Entry 6NYY (electron microscopy, 3.00 A resolution); this record covers chains D and E of the 10 polymer chains in the assembly.

== Chain D (and E) ==
Name: AFG3-like protein 2
From: Homo sapiens
Notes: EC 3.4.24.-; chain E of this document is another copy of the same molecule, construct and numbering; everything in this record applies to it too
UniProtKB: Q9Y4W6 (AFG32_HUMAN); residue numbers follow UniProt; this construct covers 272-797
Amino-acid sequence (529 residues; row label = number of the first residue in the row):
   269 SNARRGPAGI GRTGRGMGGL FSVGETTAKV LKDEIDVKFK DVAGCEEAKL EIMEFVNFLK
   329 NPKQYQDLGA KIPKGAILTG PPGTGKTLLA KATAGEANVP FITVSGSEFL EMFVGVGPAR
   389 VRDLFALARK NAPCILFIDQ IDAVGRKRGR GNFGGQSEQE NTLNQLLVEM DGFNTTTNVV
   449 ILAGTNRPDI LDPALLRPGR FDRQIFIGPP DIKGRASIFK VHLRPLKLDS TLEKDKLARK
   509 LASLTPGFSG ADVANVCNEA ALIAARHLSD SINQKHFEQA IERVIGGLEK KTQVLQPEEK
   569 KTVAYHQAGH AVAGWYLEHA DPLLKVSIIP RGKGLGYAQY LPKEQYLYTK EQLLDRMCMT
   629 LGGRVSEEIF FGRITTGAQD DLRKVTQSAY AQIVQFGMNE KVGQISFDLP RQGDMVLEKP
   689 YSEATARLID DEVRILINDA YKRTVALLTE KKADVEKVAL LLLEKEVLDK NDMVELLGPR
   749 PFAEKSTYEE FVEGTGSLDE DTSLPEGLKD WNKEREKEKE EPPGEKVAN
Not modelled in the structure: 269-288, 780-797 (chain E: 269-288, 597-604, 764-797)
Construct notes: expression tag (269-271); conflict Gln-408 (Glu in Q9Y4W6), Gln-575 (Glu in Q9Y4W6)
Swiss-Prot annotation at these positions:
  - binding site (ATP): Val-310, Ala-311, Thr-352, Gly-353, Lys-354, Thr-355, Leu-356, His-490
  - binding site (Zn(2+)): His-574, His-578, Asp-649
Metal / ion sites: Mg2+: Thr-355 (together with AMP-PNP); Zn2+: His-574, His-578, Asp-649 (shared with 1 residue of chain J)
Small-molecule neighbours:
  - AMP-PNP (ANP; phosphoaminophosphonic acid-adenylate ester), molecule 1: Asp-309, Val-310, Ala-311, Cys-313, Pro-349, Pro-350, Gly-351, Thr-352, Gly-353, Lys-354, Thr-355, Leu-356, Gln-408, Asn-454, Ile-486, Val-489, His-490, Gly-518, Ala-519, Ala-522
  - AMP-PNP (ANP), molecule 2: Leu-435, Asp-439, Arg-465, Arg-468
What the authors report for this chain:
  - binding site for Substrate: Phe-381, Phe-421
  - mutagenesis - M380K, F381A, R416A: abolished catalytic activity
  - mutagenesis - L299A, F381A, W779R: unchanged catalytic activity (ATP hydrolysis)
  - mutagenesis - M380V: increased catalytic activity (ATP hydrolysis)
  - mutagenesis - F289A, L299A, M380V, F421A, M683A, W779R: decreased catalytic activity
  - mutagenesis - F421A: unchanged catalytic activity (ATPase activity)
  - mutagenesis - L299A, M683A: unchanged catalytic activity (peptide cleavage rate)
  - mutagenesis - F289A: unchanged catalytic activity on ATPase rate
  - binding site for AMP-PNP: Arg-465, Arg-468
  - contacts within the chain: Lys-328/Trp-779
  - disease-associated variants - R468C: abolished catalytic activity (ATP hydrolysis)
  - disease-associated variants - N432T, R468C, M666R: abolished catalytic activity
  - disease-associated variants - R468C: decreased stability in response to recovery of AFG3L2 hexamers
  - mutagenesis - K354A: decreased stability in response to recovery of AFG3L2 hexamers
  - mutagenesis - R416A: decreased catalytic activity (ATPase activity)
  - disease-associated variants - N432T: unchanged binding to ATP
  - disease-associated variants - N432T: decreased stability in response to AFG3L2 oligomers
  - disease-associated variants - M666R, E691K: decreased stability
  - disease-associated variants - M666R: abolished stability in response to hexamer recovery
  - disease-associated variants - P688T: decreased stability in response to hexamer recovery
  - disease-associated variants - A572T, P688T: decreased catalytic activity
  - disease-associated variants - P688T: decreased stability in response to AFG3L2 oligomer
  - disease-associated variants - T654I, M666T, M666V, G671E, G671R, S674L, Y689H, Y689N, A694E, E700K, R702Q: decreased stability (proposed by the authors, not directly observed)
  - disease-associated variants - A572T: decreased catalytic activity (ATP hydrolysis)
  - disease-associated variants - A572T: unchanged stability in response to hexamer recovery
  - specificity-determining residues: Val-571, Leu-603, Leu-615, Gly-645
  - binding site for Substrate: Tyr-614, Tyr-616
  - disease-associated variants - Y616C: increased catalytic activity
  - disease-associated variants - Y616C: increased catalytic activity on ATPase
  - disease-associated variants - Y616C: decreased stability in response to complex stability
  - disease-associated variants - Y616C: increased catalytic activity (ATP-independent peptidase activity)
  - self-association interface (contacts with another copy of this molecule): Gly-671, Phe-750 to Trp-779
  - disease-associated variants - N432T: decreased catalytic activity on ATPase rate

== How chain D and chain E interact ==
Residue-residue contacts (153):
  Lys-297(D) / Asn-442(E)  hydrogen bond
  Leu-299(D) / Phe-441(E)  hydrophobic
  Ile-303(D) / Phe-441(E)  hydrophobic
  Pro-350(D) / Arg-465(E)
  Gly-351(D) / Arg-465(E)
  Thr-355(D) / Gly-440(E)
  Thr-355(D) / Phe-441(E)
  Ala-358(D) / Phe-441(E)
  Lys-359(D) / Gly-440(E)  hydrogen bond (side chain-backbone)
  Lys-359(D) / Phe-441(E)
  Phe-369(D) / Phe-441(E)  hydrophobic
  Thr-371(D) / Phe-441(E)
  Ser-373(D) / Gln-433(E)
  Ser-373(D) / Val-436(E)
  Ser-375(D) / Pro-386(E)
  Ser-375(D) / Arg-390(E)  hydrogen bond (backbone-side chain)
  Ser-375(D) / Asn-429(E)  hydrogen bond (side chain-backbone)
  Ser-375(D) / Asn-432(E)
  Ser-375(D) / Gln-433(E)
  Glu-376(D) / Arg-390(E)
  Glu-376(D) / Gln-433(E)
  Leu-378(D) / Gly-383(E)
  Glu-379(D) / Val-382(E)
  Glu-379(D) / Ala-387(E)
  Met-380(D) / Val-291(E)
  Met-380(D) / Phe-381(E)  hydrophobic
  Met-380(D) / Val-382(E)  hydrogen bond (backbone-backbone)
  Met-380(D) / Val-384(E)  hydrophobic
  Phe-405(D) / Phe-441(E)  hydrophobic
  Asp-407(D) / Val-436(E)
  Gln-408(D) / Asn-432(E)
  Gln-408(D) / Val-436(E)
  Ala-411(D) / Asn-429(E)
  Arg-414(D) / Arg-418(E)
  Arg-414(D) / Gly-419(E)
  Arg-414(D) / Glu-428(E)  salt bridge
  Phe-421(D) / Gly-422(E)
  Asn-454(D) / Arg-416(E)
  Arg-455(D) / Arg-416(E)
  Arg-455(D) / Gly-417(E)  hydrogen bond (side chain-backbone)
  Arg-455(D) / Glu-428(E)  salt bridge
  Arg-455(D) / Asn-432(E)
  Pro-493(D) / Gly-337(E)
  Leu-494(D) / Leu-336(E)
  Leu-494(D) / Gly-337(E)
  Lys-495(D) / Asp-335(E)
  Lys-495(D) / Leu-336(E)  hydrogen bond (backbone-backbone)
  Ala-519(D) / Arg-465(E)
  Ala-519(D) / Pro-466(E)
  Asp-520(D) / Pro-466(E)
  Asn-523(D) / Pro-466(E)
  Asn-523(D) / Asp-470(E)  hydrogen bond (side chain-backbone)
  Asn-526(D) / Lys-339(E)  hydrogen bond (side chain-backbone)
  Glu-527(D) / Asp-470(E)
  Glu-527(D) / Arg-471(E)  salt bridge
  Ala-529(D) / Leu-336(E)
  Ala-529(D) / Ala-338(E)  hydrophobic
  Leu-530(D) / Tyr-333(E)  hydrophobic
  Leu-530(D) / Lys-339(E)
  Leu-530(D) / Pro-341(E)  hydrophobic
  Leu-530(D) / Arg-471(E)
  Ala-532(D) / Leu-336(E)  hydrophobic
  Ala-533(D) / Gln-332(E)
  Ala-533(D) / Tyr-333(E)  hydrophobic
  Ala-533(D) / Leu-336(E)
  Arg-534(D) / Glu-319(E)  salt bridge
  Arg-534(D) / Glu-322(E)  salt bridge
  Leu-536(D) / Gln-332(E)
  Ser-537(D) / Leu-336(E)
  Asp-538(D) / Leu-336(E)
  Ser-539(D) / Leu-336(E)
  Arg-551(D) / Glu-319(E)  salt bridge
  Arg-551(D) / Gln-472(E)
  Arg-551(D) / Ile-473(E)
  Leu-556(D) / Glu-315(E)
  Leu-556(D) / Ala-316(E)  hydrophobic
  Leu-556(D) / Glu-319(E)
  Leu-556(D) / Ile-473(E)  hydrophobic
  Glu-557(D) / Glu-315(E)
  Lys-558(D) / Glu-315(E)
  Lys-558(D) / Phe-474(E)  hydrogen bond (side chain-backbone)
  Lys-559(D) / Glu-315(E)
  Thr-560(D) / Glu-314(E)
  Thr-560(D) / Glu-315(E)
  Gln-561(D) / Asp-479(E)
  Gln-561(D) / Tyr-614(E)  hydrogen bond
  Val-562(D) / Asp-479(E)
  Val-562(D) / Lys-481(E)
  Val-562(D) / Thr-763(E)
  Leu-563(D) / Tyr-614(E)  hydrophobic
  Leu-563(D) / Gly-762(E)
  Gln-564(D) / Lys-753(E)
  Gln-564(D) / Phe-759(E)  hydrogen bond (side chain-backbone)
  Glu-567(D) / Glu-612(E)
  Glu-567(D) / Gln-613(E)
  Thr-570(D) / Leu-615(E)
  Val-571(D) / Leu-615(E)  hydrophobic
  Gly-600(D) / Phe-474(E)
  Lys-601(D) / Pro-456(E)
  Lys-601(D) / Phe-474(E)
  Leu-603(D) / Tyr-614(E)  hydrophobic
  Leu-603(D) / Leu-615(E)  hydrophobic
  Arg-632(D) / Gly-665(E)
  Arg-632(D) / Gln-672(E)  hydrogen bond
  Arg-641(D) / Thr-617(E)
  Arg-641(D) / Glu-619(E)
  Ile-642(D) / Thr-617(E)
  Ile-642(D) / Lys-618(E)  hydrogen bond (backbone-backbone)
  Thr-643(D) / Tyr-616(E)
  Thr-643(D) / Met-666(E)
  Thr-644(D) / Tyr-614(E)
  Thr-644(D) / Tyr-616(E)  hydrogen bond (backbone-backbone)
  Thr-644(D) / Phe-664(E)
  Thr-644(D) / Met-666(E)
  Gly-645(D) / Leu-615(E)
  Gln-647(D) / Gln-663(E)
  Gln-647(D) / Phe-664(E)
  Leu-650(D) / Gly-665(E)
  Leu-650(D) / Gln-672(E)
  Leu-650(D) / Ser-674(E)
  Arg-651(D) / Ser-674(E)
  Thr-654(D) / Ile-673(E)
  Thr-654(D) / Ser-674(E)  hydrogen bond (side chain-backbone)
  Tyr-658(D) / Phe-675(E)
  Tyr-658(D) / Pro-688(E)
  Arg-679(D) / Lys-415(E)
  Gln-680(D) / Asp-457(E)
  Gly-681(D) / Lys-415(E)
  Met-683(D) / Asn-420(E)
  Met-683(D) / Met-683(E)
  Met-683(D) / Leu-685(E)  hydrophobic
  Val-684(D) / Leu-685(E)
  Val-684(D) / Glu-686(E)
  Leu-685(D) / Asn-420(E)
  Leu-685(D) / Leu-685(E)
  Leu-685(D) / Glu-686(E)
  Lys-687(D) / Glu-686(E)
  Lys-687(D) / Lys-687(E)  hydrogen bond (side chain-backbone)
  Lys-687(D) / Pro-688(E)
  Glu-691(D) / Ser-690(E)
  Glu-691(D) / Glu-691(E)  hydrogen bond (side chain-backbone)
  Ala-694(D) / Ser-690(E)
  Arg-695(D) / Ser-690(E)
  Arg-695(D) / Ala-692(E)
  Asp-698(D) / Tyr-689(E)
  Asp-698(D) / Ser-690(E)  hydrogen bond (side chain-backbone)
  Asp-698(D) / Thr-693(E)
  Arg-702(D) / Lys-669(E)
  Arg-702(D) / Val-670(E)
  Arg-702(D) / Ile-673(E)
  Arg-702(D) / Thr-693(E)
  Ile-705(D) / Gln-672(E)
  Ile-705(D) / Ile-673(E)  hydrophobic
Interface residues without a listed pair, chain D (92 interface residues in all): Arg-388, Asp-410, Ile-540, Pro-565, Lys-568, Asp-676, Asp-682, Glu-686, Val-701, Asn-706, Tyr-709
Interface residues without a listed pair, chain E (92 interface residues in all): Phe-289, Leu-318, Ile-340, Gly-423, Ser-425, Leu-435, Ile-458, Pro-461, Ala-462, Leu-621, Gly-671, Leu-696, Glu-761

== In short ==
The chain D/chain E interface involves 92 residues from each chain; the contacts include 19 hydrogen bonds and
6 salt bridges. Polar contacts include Arg-414(D)/Glu-428(E), Arg-455(D)/Glu-428(E) and Glu-527(D)/Arg-471(E).
From the paper: a binding site for Substrate at Phe-381(D), Phe-421(D) and Tyr-614(D) among others; M666R,
E691K and T654I of chain D, among others, reduce stability; 28 substitutions were tested in all.
Both chains are AFG3-like protein 2 (Homo sapiens). Entry 6NYY (human m-AAA protease AFG3L2, substrate-bound)
was determined by electron microscopy.
